1M03 - chain A; structure by X-ray diffraction, 1.90 A resolution.

== Chain A ==
Protein: Beta-N-acetylhexosaminidase
From: Streptomyces plicatus
Notes: EC 3.2.1.52
Reference sequence: O85361 (O85361_STRPL); residues 3-506 here = UniProt positions 3-506
Sequence (512 residues; row label = number of the first residue in the row; numbers below 1 keep their minus sign (Met-5 is residue -5)):
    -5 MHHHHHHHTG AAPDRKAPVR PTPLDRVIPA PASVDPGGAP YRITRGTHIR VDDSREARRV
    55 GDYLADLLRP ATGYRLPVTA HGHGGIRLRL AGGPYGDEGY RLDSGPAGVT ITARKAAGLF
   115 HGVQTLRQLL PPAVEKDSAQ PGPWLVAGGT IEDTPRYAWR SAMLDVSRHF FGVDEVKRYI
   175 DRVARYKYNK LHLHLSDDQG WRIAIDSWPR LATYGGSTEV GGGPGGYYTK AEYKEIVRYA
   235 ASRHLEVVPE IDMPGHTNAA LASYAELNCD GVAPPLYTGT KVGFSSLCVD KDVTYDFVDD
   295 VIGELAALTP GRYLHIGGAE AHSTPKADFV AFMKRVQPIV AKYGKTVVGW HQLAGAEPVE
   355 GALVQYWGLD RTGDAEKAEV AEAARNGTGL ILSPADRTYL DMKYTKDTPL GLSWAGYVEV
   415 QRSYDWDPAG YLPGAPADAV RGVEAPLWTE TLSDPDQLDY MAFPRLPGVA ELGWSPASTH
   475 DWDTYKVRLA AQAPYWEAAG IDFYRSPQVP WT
Unresolved in the structure: -5 to 7
Sequence notes: cloning artifact (-5); expression tag (-4 to 2); engineered mutation Ala313 (Asp in O85361)
Disulfides: Cys263-Cys282
Residues lining bound ligands: N-acetylglucosamine (NAG; 2-acetamido-2-deoxy-beta-D-glucopyranose): Arg162, Asp191, His250, Val276, Ala313, Glu314, Trp344, Trp361, Tyr393, Asp395, Met396, Leu406, Trp408, Trp442, Glu444

== Summary ==
Bound to chain A: N-acetylglucosamine.
Chain A is Beta-N-acetylhexosaminidase (Streptomyces plicatus); the structure, Mutant Streptomyces plicatus
beta-hexosaminidase (D313A) in complex with product (GlcNAc), was determined by X-ray diffraction, deposited
together with 1M01 and 1M04.
